Entry 8FJI (X-ray diffraction, 1.48 A resolution); this record covers chain B.

Chain B:
Molecule: Ras-related protein Ral-A
Source organism: Homo sapiens
Notes: EC 3.6.5.-
UniProt: P11233 (RALA_HUMAN); residues 1-178 here = UniProt positions 1-178
Chain sequence (186 residues; numbered 1 to 186; the number before each row is that of its first residue):
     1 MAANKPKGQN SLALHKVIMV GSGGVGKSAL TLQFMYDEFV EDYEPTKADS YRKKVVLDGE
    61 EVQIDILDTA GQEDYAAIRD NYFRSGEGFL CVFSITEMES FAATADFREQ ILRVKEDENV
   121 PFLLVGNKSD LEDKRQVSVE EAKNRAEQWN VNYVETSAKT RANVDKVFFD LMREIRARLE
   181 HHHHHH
Disordered / not traced: 1-9, 180-186
Differences from the reference sequence: expression tag (179-186)
Covalently attached groups: compound Y0M linked to Y82
Bound ions: Ca2+ site 1: L14, E87; Ca2+ site 2: S28 (together with GDP); Ca2+ site 3 near D37 (its only coordinating residue here)
Ligand contacts:
  - GDP (guanosine-5'-diphosphate): S22, G23, G24, V25, G26, K27, S28, A29, F39, V40, E41, Y43, N127, K128, D130, L131, S157, A158, K159
  - Y0M (8-[fluoro(dihydroxy)-lambda~4~-sulfanyl]-N-(2-methoxypyridin-3-yl)-2,3-dihydro-1,4-benzodioxine-5-sulfonamide): T46, A48, L67, D68, T69, A70, G71, Q72, E73, R79, F83
Swiss-Prot annotation at these positions:
  - motif: Y43 to Y51 (Effector region)
  - binding site (GTP): G24 to A29, V40 to T46, N127 to D130
  - glycosylation: T46 (Microbial infection: O-linked (Glc) threonine)
  - natural variant: V25 (V25L: In HINCONS; V25M: In HINCONS), K128 (K128R: In HINCONS), D130 (D130G: In HINCONS), S157 (S157A: In HINCONS), A158 (deletion: In HINCONS; uncertain significance)
  - mutagenesis: M1 to S11 (Impaired cytokinesis, as shown by increased number of binucleate cells. Impaired cytokinesis; when associated with L-72), G23 (G23V: Impaired cytokinesis, as shown by increased number of binucleate cells. No effect on interaction with EXOC2 and EXOC8. No effect on cytokinesis; when associated with R-38 or W-48 ...), E38 (E38R: Impaired cytokinesis, as shown by increased number of binucleate cells. No effect on cytokinesis; when associated with V-23. Decreased interaction with EXOC2 and EXOC8; when associated with V-23), T46 (T46A: Abolished monoglucosylation by P.sordellii toxin TcsL), K47 (K47E: Strongly reduces interaction with EXOC8; K47I: No effect on interaction with EXOC8), A48 (A48W: Impaired cytokinesis, as shown by increased number of binucleate cells. No effect on cytokinesis; when associated with V-23. Decreased interaction with EXOC2 and EXOC8 ...), D49 (D49E: No effect on cytokinesis; when associated with L-72; D49N: No effect on cytokinesis. Impaired cytokinesis, as shown by increased number of binucleate cells; when associated with L-72), S50 (S50W: Strongly reduces interaction with EXOC8), R52 (R52A: Strongly reduces interaction with EXOC8; R52W: No effect on interaction with EXOC8), Q72 (Q72L: Impaired cytokinesis, as shown by increased number of binucleate cells. Impaired cytokinesis; when associated with N-49 or 1-M--S-11. No effect on cytokinesis; when associated with E-49), N81 (N81A: No effect on interaction with EXOC8; N81R: Strongly reduces interaction with EXOC8)

Overview:
Ligands of chain B: GDP. Compound Y0M is covalently linked to Y82. L14 and E87 coordinate Ca2+ site 1. From
UniProt: 17 GTP-binding residues and 21 mutagenesis sites.
Chain B is Ras-related protein Ral-A (Homo sapiens); the structure, Crystal structure of RalA in a covalent
complex with SOF-367, was determined by X-ray diffraction (same publication as 8FJH).
